1WOM - chain A; structure by X-ray diffraction, 2.50 A resolution.

# Chain A
Name: Sigma factor sigB regulation protein rsbQ
Source organism: Bacillus subtilis
UniProtKB: O07015 (RSBQ_BACSU); numbering as in UniProt (aligned over 5-269)
Amino-acid sequence (271 residues; numbered -1 to 269; the number before each row is that of its first residue; numbers below 1 keep their minus sign (Ala-1 is residue -1)):
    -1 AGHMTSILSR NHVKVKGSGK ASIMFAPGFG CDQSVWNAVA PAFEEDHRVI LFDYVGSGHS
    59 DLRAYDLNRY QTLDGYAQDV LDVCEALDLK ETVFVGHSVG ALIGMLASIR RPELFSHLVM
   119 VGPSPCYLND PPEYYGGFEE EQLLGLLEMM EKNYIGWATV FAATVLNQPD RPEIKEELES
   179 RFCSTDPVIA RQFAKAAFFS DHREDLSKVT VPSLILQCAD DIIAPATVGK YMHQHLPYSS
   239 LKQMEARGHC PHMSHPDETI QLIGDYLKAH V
Construct notes: cloning artifact (-1 to 4)
Ligand contacts:
  - malonic acid (MLA): His115, Pro210, His268
  - s-1,2-propanediol (PGO), molecule 1: His1, Ser4, Ile5, Arg8, Ala62
  - s-1,2-propanediol (PGO), molecule 2: Ser16, Gly17, Glu43, Asp44
  - s-1,2-propanediol (PGO), molecule 3: Ala19, His45, Val91, His115, Leu265, His268, Val269
  - s-1,2-propanediol (PGO), molecule 4: Gly26, Phe27, Cys29, His95, Ser96, Val97, Phe159, Val163, Phe196, His247
  - s-1,2-propanediol (PGO), molecule 5: Phe27, Gly28, Cys29, Asp30, Tyr52, Val53, Gly54, Ser55, Thr183, Phe191
  - s-1,2-propanediol (PGO), molecule 6: Ser32, Val33, Asn35, Ala36, Ile172, Glu175, Arg179, His250, Met251
  - s-1,2-propanediol (PGO), molecule 7: Glu89, Pro110, Glu111, Leu112, Phe113, Ser114, Val209, Pro210
  - s-1,2-propanediol (PGO), molecule 8: Gly143, Glu146, Met147, Lys150
  - s-1,2-propanediol (PGO), molecule 9: Arg201, Glu202, Tyr229
Reported in the primary citation:
  - catalytic residues: Ser96, Val97, Asp219, His247
  - contacts within the chain: Ser96-His247 (hydrogen bond), Ser96-Val97 (backbone contact)
  - binding site for s-1,2-propanediol: Phe27

# Overview
Ligands of chain A: malonic acid and 9 copies of s-1,2-propanediol. The paper reports catalytic residues
Ser96, Val97 and Asp219 among others; a binding site for s-1,2-propanediol at Phe27.
Chain A is Sigma factor sigB regulation protein rsbQ (Bacillus subtilis); the structure, Crystal structure of
RsbQ, was determined by X-ray diffraction, deposited together with 1WPR.
